PDB entry 1OMR | X-ray diffraction, 1.50 A resolution | chain A

Chain A:
Molecule: recoverin
Organism: Bos taurus
UniProtKB: P21457 (RECO_BOVIN); residues 2-202 here correspond to UniProt positions 1-201 (UniProt number = residue number - 1)
Chain sequence (201 residues; row label = number of the first residue in the row):
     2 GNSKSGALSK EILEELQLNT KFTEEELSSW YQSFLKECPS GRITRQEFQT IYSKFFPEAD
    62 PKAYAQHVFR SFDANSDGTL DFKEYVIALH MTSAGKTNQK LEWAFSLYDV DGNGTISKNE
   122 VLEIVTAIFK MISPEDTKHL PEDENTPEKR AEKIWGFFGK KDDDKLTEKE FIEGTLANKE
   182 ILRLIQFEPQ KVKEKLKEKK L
Bound ions: Ca2+: Asp110, Asp112, Asn114, Thr116, Glu121
Reported in the primary citation:
  - conformationally variable residues (domain motion, loop rearrangement): Gln18 to Thr24, Gly42, Ser72 to Asp82, Tyr86, Ala95 to Lys101

Overview:
Asp110, Asp112, Asn114, Thr116 and Glu121 form the Ca2+ site. From the paper: conformational variability at
Gln18, Gly42 and Ser72 among others.
Chain A is recoverin (Bos taurus); the structure, non-myristoylated wild-type bovine recoverin with calcium
bound to EF-hand 3, was determined by X-ray diffraction (same publication as 1OMV).
